PDB entry 2YXC | X-ray diffraction, 1.50 A resolution | chain A

[Chain A]
Name: Cytochrome c3
From: Desulfovibrio vulgaris str. 'Miyazaki F'
Reference sequence: P00132 (CYC3_DESVM); residues 1-107 here correspond to UniProt positions 24-130 (UniProt number = residue number + 23)
Sequence (107 residues; numbered 1 to 107; the number before each row is that of its first residue):
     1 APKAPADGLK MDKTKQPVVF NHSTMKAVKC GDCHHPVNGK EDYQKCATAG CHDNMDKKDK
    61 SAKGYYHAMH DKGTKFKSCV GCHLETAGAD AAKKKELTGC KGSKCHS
Differences from the reference sequence: engineered mutation M25 (His48 in P00132)
Covalently attached groups: heme (HEM) linked to C30, C33, C46, C51, C79, C82, C100, C105
Ion coordination: heme Fe (4 sites), coordinated by H22, M25, H34, H35, H52, H70, H83, H106
Residues lining bound ligands:
  - heme (HEM), molecule 1: P2, K3, A4, P5, L9, M11, F20, H22, M25, V28, K29, H34, Y43, K45, A47
  - heme (HEM), molecule 2: M11, D12, K13, T14, Q16, P17, V18, M55, K57, Y65, Y66, M69, H70, V80, H83, L97, T98, G99, S103, H106
  - heme (HEM), molecule 3: M11, V18, V19, F20, N21, T24, M25, V28, M69, K77, S78, H83, T86, K93, L97, K104
  - heme (HEM), molecule 4: H34, H35, V37, D42, Q44, K45, H52, A62, H67, A68, M69, T74, K75, F76, K77, S78
What the authors report for this chain:
  - heme coordination: M25, H83
  - mutagenesis - H34K, H34M, H34Q, H34Y, H52M, H83M, H106M: decreased expression

[In short]
Covalently linked heme: at C30, C46, C82 and C100. H22 and H34 form the heme Fe site. The paper reports that
H34K, H34M and H34Q, among others, reduce expression; heme coordination by M25 and H83; 7 substitutions were
tested in all.
Chain A is Cytochrome c3 (Desulfovibrio vulgaris str. 'Miyazaki F'); the structure, The H25M mutant of
tetraheme cytochrome c3 from Desulfovibrio Vulgaris Miyazaki F, was determined by X-ray diffraction, deposited
together with 2EWK.
